Entry 4I73 (X-ray diffraction, 2.18 A resolution); this record covers chains A and C.

# Chain A (and C)
Name: Inosine-adenosine-guanosine-nucleoside hydrolase
Organism: Trypanosoma brucei brucei
Notes: EC 3.2.2.1; chain C of this document is another copy of the same molecule, construct and numbering; everything in this record applies to it too
UniProt: Q57ZL6 (Q57ZL6_TRYB2); residue numbers follow UniProt; this construct covers 1-327
Amino-acid sequence (330 residues; numbered -2 to 327; the number before each row is that of its first residue; numbers below 1 keep their minus sign (Gly-2 is residue -2)):
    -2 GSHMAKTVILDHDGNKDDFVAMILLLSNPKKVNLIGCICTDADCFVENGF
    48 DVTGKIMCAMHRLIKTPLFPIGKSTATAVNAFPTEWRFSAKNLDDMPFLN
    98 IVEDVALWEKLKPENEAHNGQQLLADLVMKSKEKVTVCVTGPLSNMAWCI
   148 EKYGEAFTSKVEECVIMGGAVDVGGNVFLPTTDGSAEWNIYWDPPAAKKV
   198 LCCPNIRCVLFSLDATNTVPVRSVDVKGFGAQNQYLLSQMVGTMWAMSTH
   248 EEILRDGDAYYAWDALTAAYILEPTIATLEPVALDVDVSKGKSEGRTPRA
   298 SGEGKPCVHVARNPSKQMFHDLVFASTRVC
Not modelled in the structure: 298-300 (chain C: 247-255, 298-300)
Sequence notes: expression tag (-2 to 0)
Disulfide bonds: Cys199-Cys304
Metal / ion sites: Ni2+ site 1: Gly-2, Ser-1, His0; Ca2+: Asp10, Asp15, Thr137, Asp261 (together with UAMC-00312); Ni2+ site 2 near His58 (its only coordinating residue here); Ni2+ site 3 near His115 (its only coordinating residue here); Ni2+ site 4: Asp253 (shared with 1 residue of chain B)
Small-molecule neighbours: UAMC-00312 (MBY; (2R,3R,4S)-2-(hydroxymethyl)-1-[(4-hydroxythieno[3,2-d]pyrimidin-7-yl)methyl]pyrrolidine-3,4-diol): Asp10, Asn12, Asp14, Asp15, Asp40, Phe79, Trp83, Thr137, Met164, Asn173, Glu184, Trp185, Asn186, Arg252, Tyr257, Trp260, Asp261

# How chain A and chain C interact
Pairs across the interface (59; chain A residue first):
  Lys88(A) with Ser220(C), hydrogen bond; Thr246(C)
  Asn89(A) with Ala243(C), hydrogen bond (side chain-backbone); Met244(C); Thr246(C)
  Asp91(A) with Lys224(C), salt bridge
  Asp92(A) with Ser220(C), hydrogen bond; Val223(C); Lys224(C); Ala243(C); Thr246(C), hydrogen bond
  Met93(A) with Thr240(C); Ala243(C), hydrophobic; Met244(C)
  Pro94(A) with Gly227(C); Asn230(C); Gln236(C); Gly239(C); Thr240(C)
  Phe95(A) with Asn230(C)
  Asn97(A) with Lys224(C); Gly227(C)
  Val99(A) with Ala228(C), hydrophobic
  Ser220(A) with Lys88(C), hydrogen bond; Asp92(C), hydrogen bond
  Val223(A) with Asp92(C)
  Lys224(A) with Asp91(C), salt bridge; Asp92(C); Asn97(C)
  Gly227(A) with Pro94(C); Asn97(C); Ile98(C)
  Ala228(A) with Asn97(C); Val99(C), hydrophobic
  Asn230(A) with Pro94(C); Phe95(C); Gln236(C)
  Gln236(A) with Pro94(C); Asn230(C), hydrogen bond
  Gly239(A) with Pro94(C)
  Thr240(A) with Met93(C); Pro94(C); Thr240(C)
  Ala243(A) with Asn89(C), hydrogen bond (backbone-side chain); Asp92(C); Met93(C), hydrophobic
  Met244(A) with Asn89(C); Met93(C)
  Ser245(A) with Asn89(C)
  Thr246(A) with Lys88(C); Asn89(C); Asp92(C), hydrogen bond
  His247(A) with Phe85(C); Asn89(C), hydrogen bond
  Ile250(A) with Phe85(C), hydrophobic; Lys88(C)
  Leu251(A) with Thr81(C); Glu82(C); Phe85(C), hydrophobic
Also at the interface, not in a pair above, chain A (29 interface residues in all): Ile98, Phe226, Leu233, Ser235
Also at the interface, not in a pair above, chain C (30 interface residues in all): Lys52, Phe226, Leu233, Ser235, Ser245

# Summary
Chain A and chain C form an interface of 29 and 30 residues respectively; the contacts include 10 hydrogen
bonds and 2 salt bridges. Polar pairs include Asp91(A)-Lys224(C), Lys88(A)-Ser220(C) and Asn89(A)-Ala243(C).
Bound to chain A: UAMC-00312. Gly-2(A), Ser-1(A) and His0(A) coordinate Ni2+ site 1.
Both chains are Inosine-adenosine-guanosine-nucleoside hydrolase (Trypanosoma brucei brucei). Entry 4I73
(Crystal structure of the Trypanosoma brucei Inosine-Adenosine-Guanosine nucleoside hydrolase in complex with
compound UAMC-00312) was determined by X-ray diffraction, deposited together with 4I70, 4I71, 4I72, 4I74 and
4I75.
